PDB entry 5H4Y | X-ray diffraction, 1.90 A resolution | chain A

== Chain A ==
Name: Synaptotagmin-5
Organism: Homo sapiens
UniProt: O00445 (SYT5_HUMAN); residues 102-242 here = UniProt positions 102-242
Sequence (150 residues; each row starts with the number of its first residue):
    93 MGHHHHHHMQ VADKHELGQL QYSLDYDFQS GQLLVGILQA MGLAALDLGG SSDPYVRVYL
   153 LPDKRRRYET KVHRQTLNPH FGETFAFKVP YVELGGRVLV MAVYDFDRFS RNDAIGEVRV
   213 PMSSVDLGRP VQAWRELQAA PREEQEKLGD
Unresolved in the structure: 93-106, 234-242
Differences from the reference sequence: initiating methionine (93); expression tag (94-101); engineered mutation Gln111 (Arg in O00445)
Swiss-Prot annotation at these positions:
  - binding site (Ca(2+)): Leu138, Asp139, Asp145, Asp197, Phe198, Asp199, Ser202, Asp205
Bound ions: Ca2+ site 1: Leu138, Asp139, Asp197, Asp199, Asp205; Ca2+ site 2: Asp139, Asp145, Asp197, Phe198, Asp199; Ca2+ site 3: Asp199, Ser202, Arg203, Asp205

== Overview ==
The Ca2+ site 1 is built by Leu138, Asp139, Asp197, Asp199 and Asp205. Asp139, Asp145, Asp197, Phe198 and
Asp199 form the Ca2+ site 2. Curated annotation (UniProt) lists 8 Ca2+-binding residues.
Chain A is Synaptotagmin-5 (Homo sapiens); the structure, Crystal structure of human synaptotagmin 5 C2A
domain, was determined by X-ray diffraction (same publication as 5H4Z).
